PDB entry 7OGQ | X-ray diffraction, 2.20 A resolution | chains AAA and CCC of the 3 polymer chains in the assembly

[Chain AAA]
Name: Receptor-like protein kinase HSL1
From: Arabidopsis thaliana
Notes: EC 2.7.11.1
Reference sequence: Q9SGP2 (HSL1_ARATH); numbering as in UniProt (aligned over 17-618)
Amino-acid sequence (617 residues; each row starts with the number of its first residue):
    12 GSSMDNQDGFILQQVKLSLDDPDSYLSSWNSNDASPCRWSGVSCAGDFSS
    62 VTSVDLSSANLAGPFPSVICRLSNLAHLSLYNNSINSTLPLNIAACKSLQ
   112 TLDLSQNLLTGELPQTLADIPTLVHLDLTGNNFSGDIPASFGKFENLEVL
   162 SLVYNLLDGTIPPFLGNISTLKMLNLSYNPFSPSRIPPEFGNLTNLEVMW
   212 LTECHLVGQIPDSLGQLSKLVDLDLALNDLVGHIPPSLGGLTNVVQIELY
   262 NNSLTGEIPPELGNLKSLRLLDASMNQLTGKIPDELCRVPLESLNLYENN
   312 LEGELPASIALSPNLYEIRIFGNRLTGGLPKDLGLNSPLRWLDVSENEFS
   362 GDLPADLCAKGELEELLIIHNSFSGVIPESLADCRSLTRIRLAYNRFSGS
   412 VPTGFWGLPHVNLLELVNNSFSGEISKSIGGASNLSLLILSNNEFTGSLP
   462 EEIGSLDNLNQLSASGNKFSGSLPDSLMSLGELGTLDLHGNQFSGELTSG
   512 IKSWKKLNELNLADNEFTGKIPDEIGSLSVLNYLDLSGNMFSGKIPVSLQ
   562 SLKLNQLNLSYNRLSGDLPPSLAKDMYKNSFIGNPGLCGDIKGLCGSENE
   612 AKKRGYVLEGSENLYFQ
Unresolved in the structure: 607-628
Disulfide bonds: Cys48-Cys55, Cys81-Cys107, Cys369-Cys395, Cys599-Cys606
Covalent attachments: N-acetylglucosamine (NAG) linked to Asn93, Asn143, Asn178, Asn186, Asn262, Asn429, Asn445; glycan linked to Asn97, Asn203
Sequence notes: expression tag (12-16, 619-628)
UniProt features mapped onto this chain:
  - glycosylation (N-linked (GlcNAc...) asparagine): Asn93, Asn97, Asn143, Asn178, Asn186, Asn203, Asn262, Asn429, Asn445, Asn569

[Chain CCC]
Name: Protein IDA-LIKE 2
From: Arabidopsis thaliana
Reference sequence: Q6DUW9 (IDL2_ARATH); residue numbers follow UniProt; this construct covers 70-83
Amino-acid sequence (14 residues; each row starts with the number of its first residue):
    70 YVPVPASGPSRKHN
Modified residues: Pro78 (4-hydroxyproline; HYP)
Sequence notes: conflict Tyr70 (His in Q6DUW9), Val71 (Phe in Q6DUW9)

[Interface between chain AAA and chain CCC]
Contacting residue pairs (43):
  Tyr92(AAA) with Tyr70(CCC), hydrogen bond
  Asn93(AAA) with Tyr70(CCC)
  Gln117(AAA) with Tyr70(CCC); Val71(CCC), hydrogen bond (side chain-backbone)
  Val164(AAA) with Val73(CCC), hydrophobic
  Tyr165(AAA) with Val71(CCC), hydrophobic
  Tyr189(AAA) with Pro74(CCC)
  Trp211(AAA) with Pro74(CCC); Ala75(CCC); Ser76(CCC)
  Asp233(AAA) with Ser76(CCC), hydrogen bond
  Asp235(AAA) with Ser76(CCC), hydrogen bond; Gly77(CCC)
  Gln257(AAA) with Ser76(CCC), hydrogen bond (side chain-backbone); Gly77(CCC)
  Glu259(AAA) with Gly77(CCC); Pro78(CCC), hydrogen bond (side chain-backbone)
  Tyr261(AAA) with Gly77(CCC), hydrogen bond (side chain-backbone); Ser79(CCC)
  Leu281(AAA) with Pro78(CCC)
  Asp283(AAA) with Pro78(CCC); Ser79(CCC), hydrogen bond
  Ser285(AAA) with Ser79(CCC), hydrogen bond
  Met286(AAA) with Ser79(CCC); Lys81(CCC)
  Asn306(AAA) with Pro78(CCC); Ser79(CCC), hydrogen bond (side chain-backbone)
  Tyr308(AAA) with Ser79(CCC), hydrogen bond; Lys81(CCC), hydrogen bond (side chain-backbone)
  Glu309(AAA) with Lys81(CCC), salt bridge
  Arg330(AAA) with Lys81(CCC); His82(CCC)
  Phe332(AAA) with Lys81(CCC); Asn83(CCC)
  Asp354(AAA) with His82(CCC); Asn83(CCC), hydrogen bond (side chain-backbone)
  Ser356(AAA) with Asn83(CCC)
  Glu357(AAA) with Asn83(CCC), hydrogen bond
  Glu376(AAA) with His82(CCC), salt bridge
  Leu378(AAA) with Asn83(CCC)
  Ile380(AAA) with Asn83(CCC)
  Arg400(AAA) with Asn83(CCC), hydrogen bond (side chain-backbone)
  Arg402(AAA) with Asn83(CCC), hydrogen bond (side chain-backbone)
Also at the interface, not in a pair above, chain AAA (32 interface residues in all): Thr140, Ser304, Glu328
Also at the interface, not in a pair above, chain CCC (13 interface residues in all): Arg80

[In short]
32 residues of chain AAA face 13 of chain CCC across their interface; the contacts include 16 hydrogen bonds
and 2 salt bridges. Polar contacts include Glu309(AAA)-Lys81(CCC), Glu376(AAA)-His82(CCC) and
Tyr92(AAA)-Tyr70(CCC). Covalently linked N-acetylglucosamine: at Asn93(AAA), Asn143(AAA), Asn178(AAA),
Asn186(AAA), Asn262(AAA) and Asn429(AAA) and 1 more.
Here chain AAA is Receptor-like protein kinase HSL1 and chain CCC is Protein IDA-LIKE 2, both from Arabidopsis
thaliana. Entry 7OGQ (Plant peptide hormone receptor H1I2S1) was determined by X-ray diffraction together with
7ODK, 7ODV, 7OGO, 7OGU and 7OGZ from the same study.
